4DL3 - chains A and P of the 3 polymer chains in the assembly; structure by X-ray diffraction, 2.10 A resolution.

Chain A:
Name: DNA polymerase eta
Organism: Homo sapiens
Notes: EC 2.7.7.7
Reference sequence: Q9Y253 (POLH_HUMAN); numbering as in UniProt (aligned over 1-432)
Amino-acid sequence (435 residues; row label = number of the first residue in the row; numbers below 1 keep their minus sign (Gly-2 is residue -2)):
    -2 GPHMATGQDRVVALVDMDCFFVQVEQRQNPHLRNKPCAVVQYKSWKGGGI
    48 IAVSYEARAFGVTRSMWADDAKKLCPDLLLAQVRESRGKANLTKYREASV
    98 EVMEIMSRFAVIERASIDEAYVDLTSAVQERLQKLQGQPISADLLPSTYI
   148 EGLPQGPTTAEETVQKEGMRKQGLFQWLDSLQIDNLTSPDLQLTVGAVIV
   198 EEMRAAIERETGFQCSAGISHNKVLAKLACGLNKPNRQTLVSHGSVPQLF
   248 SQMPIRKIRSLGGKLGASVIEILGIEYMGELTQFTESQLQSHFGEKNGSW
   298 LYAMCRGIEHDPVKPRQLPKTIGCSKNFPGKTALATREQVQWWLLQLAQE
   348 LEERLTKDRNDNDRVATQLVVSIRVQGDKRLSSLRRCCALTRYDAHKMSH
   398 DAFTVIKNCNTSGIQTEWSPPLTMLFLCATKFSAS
Disordered / not traced: 155-159
Sequence notes: expression tag (-2 to 0)
Swiss-Prot annotation at these positions:
  - binding site (Mg(2+)): Asp13, Met14, Asp115, Glu116
  - binding site (Mn(2+)): Asp13, Met14, Asp115, Glu116
  - binding site (a 2'-deoxyribonucleoside 5'-triphosphate): Arg61
  - natural variant: Val37 (deletion: In XPV), Leu75 (deletion: In XPV), Arg93 (R93P: In XPV), Arg111 (R111H: In XPV), Thr122 (T122P: In XPV), Gly153 (G153D: In a breast cancer sample), Thr191 (T191P: In XPV), Gly263 (G263V: In XPV), Val266 (V266D: In XPV), Gly295 (G295R: In XPV), Arg361 (R361S: In XPV)
  - mutagenesis: Tyr52 (Y52A/F: Reduces DNA polymerase activity; Y52E: Reduces DNA polymerase activity. Increases fidelity of replication and reduces translesion bypass), Arg61 (R61A: Reduces enzymatic activity by two-thirds), Ser62 (S62G: Increased DNA polymerase activity and translesion bypass compared to wild-type), Ala68 (A68S/V: Severe reduction in thymine dimer translesion bypass), Asn324 to Pro326 (Reduces binding to chromatin and to monoubiquitinated PCNA. Abolishes binding to monoubiquitinated PCNA; when associated with 705-E--H-713 Del)
Bound ions: Mg2+ site 1: Asp13, Met14, Asp115 (together with 0KX); Mg2+ site 2: Asp13, Asp115, Glu116 (together with 0KX) (shared with DC9(P) of chain P)
Ligand contacts: 0KX (2'-deoxy-5'-O-[(R)-hydroxy{[(R)-hydroxy(phosphonooxy)phosphoryl]amino}phosphoryl]cytidine): Asp13, Met14, Asp15, Cys16, Phe17, Phe18, Ile48, Ala49, Tyr52, Arg55, Arg61, Ile114, Asp115, Lys231
Reported in the primary citation:
  - mutagenesis - W297A: decreased catalytic activity

Chain P:
Molecule: 9-nt DNA strand
Sequence (9 nucleotides; numbered 1 to 9; the number before each row is that of its first residue):
     1 TAGTGTGAC
Bound ions: Mg2+: DC9 (together with 0KX) (shared with Asp13(A), Asp115(A), Glu116(A) of chain A)

Chain A / chain P interface:
Contacting residue pairs (27):
  Ser113(A) - DC9(P)  hydrogen bond to the phosphate
  Asp115(A) - DC9(P)  phosphate contact
  Glu116(A) - DC9(P)  phosphate contact
  Lys224(A) - DC9(P)  salt bridge to the phosphate
  Arg256(A) - DA8(P)  phosphate contact
  Arg256(A) - DC9(P)  salt bridge to the phosphate
  Ser257(A) - DG7(P)  phosphate contact
  Ser257(A) - DA8(P)  hydrogen bond to the phosphate
  Leu258(A) - DA8(P)  hydrogen bond to the phosphate
  Gly259(A) - DG7(P)  phosphate contact
  Gly259(A) - DA8(P)  hydrogen bond to the phosphate
  Gly260(A) - DG7(P)  phosphate contact
  Gly260(A) - DA8(P)  phosphate contact
  Lys261(A) - DT6(P)  salt bridge to the phosphate
  Lys261(A) - DG7(P)  hydrogen bond to the phosphate
  Leu262(A) - DG7(P)  hydrogen bond to the phosphate
  Gln365(A) - DT1(P)  hydrogen bond to the phosphate
  Gln365(A) - DA2(P)  phosphate contact
  Arg377(A) - DG5(P)  phosphate contact
  Leu378(A) - DT6(P)  base contact
  Leu381(A) - DT4(P)  phosphate contact
  Arg382(A) - DG3(P)  salt bridge to the phosphate
  Arg382(A) - DT4(P)  hydrogen bond to the phosphate
  Arg383(A) - DG3(P)  salt bridge to the phosphate
  Cys384(A) - DA2(P)  sugar contact
  Cys384(A) - DG3(P)  hydrogen bond to the phosphate
  Lys428(A) - DT1(P)  phosphate contact
Interface residues without a listed pair, chain A (23 interface residues in all): Asp13, Ile255, Ser379, Ser380

Summary:
Chain A and chain P form an interface of 23 and 9 residues respectively; the contacts include 9 hydrogen bonds
and 5 salt bridges. Polar pairs include Ser113(A)-DC9(P), Ser257(A)-DA8(P) and Leu258(A)-DA8(P). Ligands of
chain A: compound 0KX. From the paper: W297A of chain A reduces catalytic activity.
Chain A is DNA polymerase eta (Homo sapiens) and chain P is a 9-nt DNA strand; the structure, Human DNA
polymerase eta inserting dCMPNPP opposite GG template (GG0b), was determined by X-ray diffraction (same
publication as 4DL2, 4DL4, 4DL5, 4DL6 and 4DL7).
